PDB entry 2INP | X-ray diffraction, 2.30 A resolution | chains C and D of the 7 polymer chains in the assembly

Chain C (and D):
Protein: Phenol hydroxylase component phL
Organism: Pseudomonas stutzeri
Notes: chain D of this document is another copy of the same molecule, construct and numbering; everything in this record applies to it too
UniProt: Q84AQ4 (Q84AQ4_PSEST); numbering as in UniProt (aligned over 4-331)
Amino-acid sequence (328 residues; numbered 4 to 331; the number before each row is that of its first residue):
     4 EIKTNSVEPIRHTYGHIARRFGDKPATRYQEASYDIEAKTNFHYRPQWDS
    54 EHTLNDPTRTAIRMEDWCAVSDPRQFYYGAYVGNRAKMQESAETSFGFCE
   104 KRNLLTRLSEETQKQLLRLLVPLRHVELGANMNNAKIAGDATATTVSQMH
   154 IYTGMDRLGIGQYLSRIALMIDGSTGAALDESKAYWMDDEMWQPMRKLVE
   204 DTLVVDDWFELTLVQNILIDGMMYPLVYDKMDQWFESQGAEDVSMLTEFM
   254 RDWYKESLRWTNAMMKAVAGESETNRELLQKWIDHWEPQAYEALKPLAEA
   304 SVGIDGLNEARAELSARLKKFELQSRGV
Not modelled in the structure: 4-11, 330-331 (chain D: fully traced)

Interface between chain C and chain D:
Residue-residue contacts (21):
  Glu93(C) - Lys90(D)
  Ser94(C) - Thr97(D)  hydrogen bond
  Thr97(C) - Ser94(D)  hydrogen bond
  Phe101(C) - Met248(D)  hydrophobic
  Phe101(C) - Glu251(D)
  Lys104(C) - Glu251(D)  salt bridge
  Arg105(C) - Asp235(D)  salt bridge
  Arg105(C) - Ser247(D)  hydrogen bond
  Arg105(C) - Glu251(D)  salt bridge
  Arg105(C) - Arg254(D)
  Arg110(C) - Glu239(D)  salt bridge
  Arg110(C) - Glu244(D)  salt bridge
  Asp235(C) - Arg105(D)  salt bridge
  Gln236(C) - Arg105(D)
  Glu239(C) - Arg110(D)  salt bridge
  Glu244(C) - Arg110(D)  salt bridge
  Ser247(C) - Arg105(D)  hydrogen bond
  Met248(C) - Phe101(D)
  Glu251(C) - Phe101(D)
  Glu251(C) - Arg105(D)  salt bridge
  Arg254(C) - Arg105(D)
Interface residues without a listed pair, chain C (18 interface residues in all): Lys90, Ser98, Leu107
Interface residues without a listed pair, chain D (15 interface residues in all): Glu93, Ser98

In short:
18 residues of chain C and 15 residues of chain D are in contact; the contacts include 4 hydrogen bonds and 9
salt bridges. Polar contacts include Lys104(C)-Glu251(D), Arg105(C)-Asp235(D) and Arg105(C)-Glu251(D).
Chain C and chain D are both Phenol hydroxylase component phL (Pseudomonas stutzeri); the structure, Structure
of the Phenol Hydroxylase-Regulatory Protein Complex, was determined by X-ray diffraction together with 2INN
from the same study.
